PDB entry 4ED7 | X-ray diffraction, 1.72 A resolution | chains A and P of the 3 polymer chains in the assembly

[Chain A]
Name: DNA polymerase eta
From: Homo sapiens
Notes: EC 2.7.7.7; fragment: Catalytic core
Reference sequence: Q9Y253 (POLH_HUMAN); residues 1-432 here = UniProt positions 1-432
Amino-acid sequence (435 residues; row label = number of the first residue in the row; numbers below 1 keep their minus sign (Gly-2 is residue -2)):
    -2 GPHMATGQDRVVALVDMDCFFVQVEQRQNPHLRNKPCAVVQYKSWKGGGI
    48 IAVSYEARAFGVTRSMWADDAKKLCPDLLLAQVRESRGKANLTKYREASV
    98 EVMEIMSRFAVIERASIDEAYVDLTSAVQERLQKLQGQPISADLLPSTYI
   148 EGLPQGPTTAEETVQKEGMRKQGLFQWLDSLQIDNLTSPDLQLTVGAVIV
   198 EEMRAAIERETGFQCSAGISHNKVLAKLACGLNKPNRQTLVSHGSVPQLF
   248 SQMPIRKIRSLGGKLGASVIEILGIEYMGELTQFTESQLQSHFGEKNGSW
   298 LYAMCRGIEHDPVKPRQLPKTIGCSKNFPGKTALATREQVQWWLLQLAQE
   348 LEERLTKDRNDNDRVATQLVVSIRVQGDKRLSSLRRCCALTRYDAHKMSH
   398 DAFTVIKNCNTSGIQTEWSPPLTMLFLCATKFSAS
Disordered / not traced: 155-159
Construct notes: expression tag (-2 to 0)
Metal / ion sites: Ca2+: Asp13, Met14, Asp115 (together with 2'-deoxyadenosine 5'-triphosphate)
Ligand contacts: 2'-deoxyadenosine 5'-triphosphate (DTP): Asp13, Met14, Asp15, Cys16, Phe17, Phe18, Ile48, Ala49, Tyr52, Arg55, Arg61, Ile114, Asp115, Glu116, Lys231
Curated features (UniProtKB/Swiss-Prot):
  - binding site (Mg(2+)): Asp13, Met14, Asp115, Glu116
  - binding site (Mn(2+)): Asp13, Met14, Asp115, Glu116
  - binding site (a 2'-deoxyribonucleoside 5'-triphosphate): Arg61
  - natural variant: Val37 (deletion: In XPV), Leu75 (deletion: In XPV), Arg93 (R93P: In XPV), Arg111 (R111H: In XPV), Thr122 (T122P: In XPV), Gly153 (G153D: In a breast cancer sample), Thr191 (T191P: In XPV), Gly263 (G263V: In XPV), Val266 (V266D: In XPV), Gly295 (G295R: In XPV), Arg361 (R361S: In XPV)
  - mutagenesis: Tyr52 (Y52A/F: Reduces DNA polymerase activity; Y52E: Reduces DNA polymerase activity. Increases fidelity of replication and reduces translesion bypass), Arg61 (R61A: Reduces enzymatic activity by two-thirds), Ser62 (S62G: Increased DNA polymerase activity and translesion bypass compared to wild-type), Ala68 (A68S/V: Severe reduction in thymine dimer translesion bypass), Asn324 to Pro326 (Reduces binding to chromatin and to monoubiquitinated PCNA. Abolishes binding to monoubiquitinated PCNA; when associated with 705-E--H-713 Del)
From the paper describing this entry:
  - mutagenesis - S113A: unchanged catalytic activity

[Chain P]
Molecule: 8-nt DNA strand
Sequence (8 nucleotides; numbered 1 to 8; the number before each row is that of its first residue):
     1 TGCGTCAT

[How chain A and chain P interact]
Residue-residue contacts (21; chain A residue first):
  Ser113(A) - DT8(P)  hydrogen bond to the phosphate
  Asp115(A) - DT8(P)  phosphate contact
  Glu116(A) - DT8(P)  sugar contact
  Lys224(A) - DT8(P)  salt bridge to the phosphate
  Ile255(A) - DA7(P)  phosphate contact
  Arg256(A) - DA7(P)  phosphate contact
  Ser257(A) - DC6(P)  phosphate contact
  Ser257(A) - DA7(P)  hydrogen bond to the phosphate
  Leu258(A) - DA7(P)  hydrogen bond to the phosphate
  Gly259(A) - DA7(P)  hydrogen bond to the phosphate
  Gly260(A) - DC6(P)  phosphate contact
  Gly260(A) - DA7(P)  phosphate contact
  Lys261(A) - DT5(P)  salt bridge to the phosphate
  Lys261(A) - DC6(P)  hydrogen bond to the phosphate
  Leu262(A) - DC6(P)  hydrogen bond to the phosphate
  Arg377(A) - DG4(P)  salt bridge to the phosphate
  Leu381(A) - DC3(P)  phosphate contact
  Arg382(A) - DG2(P)  salt bridge to the phosphate
  Arg382(A) - DC3(P)  hydrogen bond to the phosphate
  Arg383(A) - DG2(P)  phosphate contact
  Cys384(A) - DG2(P)  hydrogen bond to the phosphate

[Overview]
17 residues of chain A and 7 residues of chain P are in contact; the contacts include 8 hydrogen bonds and 4
salt bridges. Polar pairs include Ser113(A)-DT8(P), Ser257(A)-DA7(P) and Leu258(A)-DA7(P). Chain A binds
2'-deoxyadenosine 5'-triphosphate. From the paper: S113A of chain A leaves catalytic activity unchanged.
Here chain A is DNA polymerase eta (Homo sapiens) and chain P is an 8-nt DNA strand. Entry 4ED7 (Human DNA
polymerase eta - DNA ternary complex: TG crystal at pH 7.0 (K+ MES) with ...) was determined by X-ray
diffraction, deposited together with 4ECQ, 4ECR, 4ECS, 4ECT, 4ECU, 4ECV and 10 further entries.
